7NK5 - chains A and P; structure by X-ray diffraction, 1.40 A resolution.

== Chain A ==
Molecule: 14-3-3 protein sigma
From: Homo sapiens
UniProt: P31947 (1433S_HUMAN); residue numbers follow UniProt; this construct covers 1-248
Sequence (253 residues; row label = number of the first residue in the row; numbers below 1 keep their minus sign (Gly-4 is residue -4)):
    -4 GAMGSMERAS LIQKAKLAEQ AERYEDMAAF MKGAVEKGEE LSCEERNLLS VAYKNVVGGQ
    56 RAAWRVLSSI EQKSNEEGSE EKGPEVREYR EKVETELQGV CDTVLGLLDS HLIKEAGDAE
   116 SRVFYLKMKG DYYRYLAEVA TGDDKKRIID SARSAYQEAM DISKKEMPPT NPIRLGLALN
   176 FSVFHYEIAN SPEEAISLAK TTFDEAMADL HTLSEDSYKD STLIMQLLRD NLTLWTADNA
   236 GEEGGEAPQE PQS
Not modelled in the structure: -4, 72-77, 232-248
Covalent attachments: 1-(4-methylphenyl)sulfonyl-4-(2-methylpropyl)piperazine (UGN) linked to Lys122
Modified / non-standard residues: Cys38 (S-hydroxycysteine; CSO)
Differences from the reference sequence: expression tag (-4 to 0)
Metal / ion sites: Ca2+ near Glu2 (its only coordinating residue here)
Small-molecule neighbours: UGN (1-(4-methylphenyl)sulfonyl-4-(2-methylpropyl)piperazine): Asn42, Phe119, Pro167, Ile168, Gly171, Leu218, Ile219, Leu222
Curated features (UniProtKB/Swiss-Prot):
  - site (Interaction with phosphoserine on interacting protein): Arg56, Arg129
  - modified residue (Phosphoserine): Ser5, Ser74, Ser248
Reported in the primary citation:
  - binding site for UGN: Lys122

== Chain P ==
Molecule: Transcription factor p65
Notes: engineered mutation(s): E49R
UniProt: Q04206 (TF65_HUMAN); numbering as in UniProt (aligned over 39-51)
Sequence (13 residues; numbered 39 to 51; the number before each row is that of its first residue):
    39 EGRSAGSIPG RRS
Not modelled in the structure: 39-42
Modified / non-standard residues: Ser45 (phosphoserine; SEP)
Differences from the reference sequence: conflict Arg49 (Glu in Q04206)

== Interface between chain A and chain P ==
Pairs across the interface - 29 pairs, chain A then chain P:
  Glu14(A) - Arg50(P)
  Glu14(A) - Ser51(P)  hydrogen bond (side chain-backbone)
  Tyr19(A) - Arg49(P)
  Leu43(A) - Ser51(P)
  Val46(A) - Gly48(P)
  Val46(A) - Arg49(P)
  Val46(A) - Arg50(P)
  Val46(A) - Ser51(P)
  Lys49(A) - Pro47(P)
  Lys49(A) - Gly48(P)
  Asn50(A) - Arg49(P)  hydrogen bond (side chain-backbone)
  Arg56(A) - Ser45(P)
  Lys122(A) - Ile46(P)
  Arg129(A) - Ser45(P)
  Tyr130(A) - Ser45(P)
  Gly171(A) - Ile46(P)
  Leu174(A) - Gly44(P)
  Leu174(A) - Ser45(P)
  Leu174(A) - Ile46(P)
  Asn175(A) - Ser45(P)
  Asn175(A) - Ile46(P)  hydrogen bond (side chain-backbone)
  Val178(A) - Gly44(P)
  Val178(A) - Ser45(P)
  Glu182(A) - Ala43(P)
  Leu222(A) - Pro47(P)
  Asn226(A) - Ala43(P)
  Asn226(A) - Gly44(P)  hydrogen bond (side chain-backbone)
  Leu229(A) - Ala43(P)
  Trp230(A) - Ala43(P)
Also at the interface, not in a pair above, chain A (22 interface residues in all): Asn42, Ser45, Ile219

== Overview ==
22 residues of chain A face 9 of chain P across their interface; the contacts include 4 hydrogen bonds. Polar
pairs include Glu14(A)-Ser51(P), Asn50(A)-Arg49(P) and Asn175(A)-Ile46(P). Ligands of chain P: compound UGN.
Compound UGN is covalently linked to Lys122(A). From the paper: a binding site for UGN at Lys122(A).
Here chain A is 14-3-3 protein sigma (Homo sapiens) and chain P is Transcription factor p65. Entry 7NK5
(14-3-3 sigma with RelA/p65 binding site pS45 and covalently bound TCF521-124) was determined by X-ray
diffraction together with 7BI3, 7BIQ, 7BIW, 7BIY, 7BJB, 7BJF and 54 further entries from the same study.
